Entry 6MPI (X-ray diffraction, 3.33 A resolution); this record covers chains A and K of the 23 polymer chains in the assembly.

== Chain A ==
Molecule: 16S rRNA
Organism: Thermus thermophilus HB8
Sequence (1507 nucleotides; numbered 5 to 1544 plus 13 insertion-coded residues; 46 numbers in that range are skipped by the numbering (no residue carries them; nothing is unmodelled there); the number before each row is that of its first residue; a row labelled like 190A-190L holds insertion residues (190A, then the next letters in order)):
     5 UGGAGAGUUU GAUCCUGGCU CAGGGUGAAC GCUGGCGGCG UGCCUAAGAC AUGCAAGUCG
    65 UGCGGG
    73 CCGCGGGGUU UU
    88 ACUCCG
    95 UGGUC
   101 AGCGGCGGAC GGGUGAGUAA CGCGUGGGU
  129A G
   130 ACCUACCCGG AAGAGGGGGA CAACCCGGGG AAACUCGGGC UAAUCCCCCA UGUGGACCCG
   190 C
190A-190L CCCUUGGGGUGU
   191 GUCCAAAGGG CUUU
   216 GCCCGCUUCC GGAUGGGCCC GCGUCCCAUC AGCUAGUUGG UGGGGUAAUG GCCCACCAAG
   276 GCGACGACGG GUAGCCGGUC UGAGAGGAUG GCCGGCCACA GGGGCACUGA GACACGGGCC
   336 CCACUCCUAC GGGAGGCAGC AGUUAGGAAU CUUCCGCAAU GGGCGCAAGC CUGACGGAGC
   396 GACGCCGCUU GGAGGAAGAA GCCCUUCGGG GUGUAAACUC CUGAA
   442 CCCGGGACGA AACCCCCGAC GA
   474 GGGGACUGAC GGUACCGGG
   494 GUAAUAGCGC CGGCCAACUC CGUGCCAGCA GCCGCGGUAA UACGGAGGGC GCGAGCGUUA
   554 CCCGGAUUCA CUGGGCGUAA AGGGCGUGUA GGCGGCCUGG GGCGUCCCAU GUGAAAGACC
   614 ACGGCUCAAC CGUGGGGGAG CGUGGGAUAC GCUCAGGCUA GACGGUGGGA GAGGGUGGUG
   674 GAAUUCCCGG AGUAGCGGUG AAAUGCGCAG AUACCGGGAG GAACGCCGAU GGCGAAGGCA
   734 GCCACCUGGU CCACCCGUGA CGCUGAGGCG CGAAAGCGUG GGGAGCAAAC CGGAUUAGAU
   794 ACCCGGGUAG UCCACGCCCU AAACGAUGCG CGCUAGGUCU CUGGGUCU
   848 CCUGGGGGCC GAAGCUAACG CGUUAAGCGC GCCGCCUGGG GAGUACGGCC GCAAGGCUGA
   908 AACUCAAAGG AAUUGACGGG GGCCCGCACA AGCGGUGGAG CAUGUGGUUU AAUUCGAAGC
   968 AACGCGAAGA ACCUUACCAG GCCUUGACAU GCUAGGAACC CGGGUGAAAG CCUGGGGUGC
  1028 CCCGGGGAGC CCUAGCACAG GUGCUGCAUG GCCGUCGUCA GCUCGUGCCG UGAGGUGUUG
  1088 GGUUAAGUCC CGCAACGAGC GCAACCCCCG CCGUUAGUUG CCAGCGGUUC GGCCGGGCAC
  1148 UCUAACGGGA CUGCCCGCGA AA
  1171 GCGGGAGGAA GGAGGGGACG ACGUCUGGUC AGCAUGGCCC UUACGGCCUG GGCGACACAC
  1231 GUGCUACAAU GCCCACUACA AAGCGAUGCC ACCCGGCAAC GGGGAGCUAA UCGCAAAAAG
  1291 GUGGGCCCAG UUCGGAUUGG GGUCUGCAAC CCGACCCCAU GAAGCCGGAA UCGCUAGUAA
  1351 UCGCGGAUCA GCAUGCCGCG GUGAAUACGU UCCCGGGCCU UGUACACACC GCCCGUCACG
  1411 CCAUGGGAGC GGGCUCUACC CGAAGUCGCC GGG
  1446 AGCCUACGGG
  1459 CAGGCGCCGA GGGUAGGGCC CGUGACUGGG GCGAAGUCGU AACAAGGUAG CUGUACCGGA
  1519 AGGUGCGGCU GGAUCA
  1539 CUUUCU
Differences from the reference sequence: insertion (1540-1544)
Metal / ion sites: Mg2+ site 1 near G21 (its only coordinating residue here); Mg2+ site 2 near C48 (its only coordinating residue here); Mg2+ site 3 near A53 (its only coordinating residue here); Mg2+ site 4: G61, U62, G105; Mg2+ site 5: G69, G70, U98; Mg2+ site 6: A116, G117, G289; Mg2+ site 7: C121, G124, U125, G236; Mg2+ site 8: C174, C175; Mg2+ site 9 near A195 (its only coordinating residue here); Mg2+ site 10: G299, G558, U560; Mg2+ site 11 near A315 (its only coordinating residue here); Mg2+ site 12 near G326 (its only coordinating residue here); 47 more Mg2+ sites not listed
Ligand contacts: paromomycin (PAR): G1405, U1406, C1407, A1408, C1409, C1490, G1491, A1492, A1493, G1494, U1495, C1496

== Chain K ==
Molecule: 30S ribosomal protein S11
Organism: Thermus thermophilus HB8
UniProt: P80376 (RS11_THET8); numbering as in UniProt (aligned over 1-129)
Chain sequence (129 residues; row label = number of the first residue in the row):
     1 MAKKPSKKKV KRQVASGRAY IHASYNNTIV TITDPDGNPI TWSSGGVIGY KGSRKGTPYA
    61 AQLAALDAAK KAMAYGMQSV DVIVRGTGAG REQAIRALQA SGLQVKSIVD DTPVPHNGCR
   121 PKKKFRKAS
Not modelled in the structure: 1-10

== Chain A / chain K interface ==
Residue-residue contacts - 79 pairs, chain A then chain K:
  G674(A) with His-116(K), base contact
  A675(A) with Val-114(K), hydrogen bond to the sugar; Pro-115(K), base contact; His-116(K), hydrogen bond to the base; Gly-118(K), base contact
  A676(A) with Pro-113(K), sugar contact; Pro-115(K), sugar contact; Cys-119(K), base contact
  U677(A) with Cys-119(K), hydrogen bond to the base
  G683(A) with Asn-38(K), hydrogen bond to the base; Pro-39(K), base contact
  A684(A) with Arg-12(K), sugar contact; Asn-38(K), sugar contact; Pro-39(K), hydrogen bond to the sugar
  G685(A) with Pro-39(K), sugar contact; Ile-40(K), phosphate contact; Trp-42(K), sugar contact
  U686(A) with Trp-42(K), hydrogen bond to the sugar
  A687(A) with Trp-42(K), sugar contact; Val-47(K), sugar contact; Lys-71(K), salt bridge to the phosphate
  G688(A) with Trp-42(K), sugar contact; Ser-44(K), hydrogen bond to the phosphate; Gly-46(K), sugar contact; Val-47(K), phosphate contact
  C689(A) with Asn-27(K), hydrogen bond to the phosphate; Ser-44(K), hydrogen bond to the phosphate; Gly-46(K), hydrogen bond to the phosphate; Lys-51(K), base contact; Lys-55(K), salt bridge to the phosphate
  G690(A) with Asn-27(K), hydrogen bond to the phosphate; Lys-51(K), hydrogen bond to the base; Lys-55(K), hydrogen bond to the base
  G691(A) with Asn-26(K), hydrogen bond to the phosphate; Gly-52(K), base contact; Lys-55(K), base contact; Lys-124(K), hydrogen bond to the phosphate
  U692(A) with Asn-26(K), hydrogen bond to the phosphate; Gly-52(K), base contact; Ser-53(K), base contact; Lys-124(K), salt bridge to the phosphate
  A694(A) with Ser-53(K), hydrogen bond to the phosphate
  A695(A) with Ser-53(K), hydrogen bond to the phosphate
  A704(A) with Trp-42(K), base contact
  A706(A) with His-22(K), phosphate contact; Ile-29(K), sugar contact; Thr-31(K), hydrogen bond to the sugar
  C707(A) with Tyr-20(K), hydrogen bond to the phosphate; Thr-31(K), sugar contact; Thr-33(K), sugar contact; Gly-37(K), hydrogen bond to the sugar; Pro-39(K), base contact; Arg-85(K), salt bridge to the phosphate
  C708(A) with Tyr-20(K), sugar contact; Asp-36(K), hydrogen bond to the sugar; Gly-37(K), sugar contact; Arg-85(K), salt bridge to the phosphate
  G714(A) with Cys-119(K), base contact
  A716(A) with Asn-117(K), base contact; Gly-118(K), sugar contact
  C717(A) with His-116(K), sugar contact; Asn-117(K), sugar contact
  G718(A) with His-116(K), stacking on the base; Asn-117(K), sugar contact
  A777(A) with Cys-119(K), base contact
  G778(A) with Cys-119(K), sugar contact; Arg-120(K), hydrogen bond to the sugar
  C779(A) with Arg-120(K), sugar contact; Pro-121(K), sugar contact; Lys-122(K), phosphate contact
  A780(A) with Lys-122(K), phosphate contact; Lys-123(K), hydrogen bond to the phosphate
  C796(A) with Lys-123(K), salt bridge to the phosphate
  C797(A) with Lys-124(K), salt bridge to the phosphate
  G798(A) with Lys-122(K), salt bridge to the phosphate
  G799(A) with Lys-122(K), salt bridge to the phosphate
  G1523(A) with Lys-123(K), salt bridge to the phosphate
  C1524(A) with Arg-120(K), salt bridge to the phosphate
  G1525(A) with Arg-120(K), salt bridge to the phosphate
Also at the interface, not in a pair above, chain A (39 interface residues in all): A696, U705, A715, U1522
Also at the interface, not in a pair above, chain K (40 interface residues in all): Arg-18, Ser-24, Gly-45, Tyr-75, Arg-126

== Summary ==
39 residues of chain A and 40 residues of chain K are in contact; the contacts include 24 hydrogen bonds, 12
salt bridges and 1 aromatic stacking contact. Polar pairs include A675(A)/His-116(K), U677(A)/Cys-119(K) and
G683(A)/Asn-38(K). Bound to chain A: paromomycin.
Chain A is 16S rRNA and chain K is 30S ribosomal protein S11, both from Thermus thermophilus HB8; the
structure, Structure of the Thermus thermophilus 30S ribosomal subunit complexed with a 2-thiocytidine (s2C32)
and inosine (I34) ..., was determined by X-ray diffraction, deposited together with 6DTI, 6MKN and 6MPF.
